PDB entry 6EU1 | electron microscopy, 3.40 A resolution | chains D and G of the 19 polymer chains in the assembly

Chain D:
Name: DNA-directed RNA polymerase III subunit RPC9
Organism: Saccharomyces cerevisiae (strain ATCC 204508 / S288c)
UniProtKB: P47076 (RPC9_YEAST); residue numbers follow UniProt; this construct covers 1-161
Amino-acid sequence (161 residues; row label = number of the first residue in the row):
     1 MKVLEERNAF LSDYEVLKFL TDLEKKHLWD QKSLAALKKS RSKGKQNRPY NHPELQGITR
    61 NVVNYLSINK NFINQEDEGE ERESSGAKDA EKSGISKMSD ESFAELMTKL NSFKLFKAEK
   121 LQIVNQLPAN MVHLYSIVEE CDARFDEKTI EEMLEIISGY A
Disordered / not traced: 73-94, 161

Chain G:
Name: DNA-directed RNA polymerase III subunit RPC8
Organism: Saccharomyces cerevisiae (strain ATCC 204508 / S288c)
UniProtKB: P35718 (RPC8_YEAST); numbering as in UniProt (aligned over 1-212)
Amino-acid sequence (212 residues; each row starts with the number of its first residue):
     1 MFILSKIADL VRIPPDQFHR DTISAITHQL NNKFANKIIP NVGLCITIYD LLTVEEGQLK
    61 PGDGSSYINV TFRAVVFKPF LGEIVTGWIS KCTAEGIKVS LLGIFDDIFI PQNMLFEGCY
   121 YTPEESAWIW PMDEETKLYF DVNEKIRFRI EREVFVDVKP KSPKERELEE RAQLENEIEG
   181 KNEETPQNEK PPAYALLGSC QTDGMGLVSW WE
Disordered / not traced: 1
Curated features (UniProtKB/Swiss-Prot):
  - modified residue: S162 (Phosphoserine)

Interface between chain D and chain G:
Contacting residue pairs (63; chain D residue first):
  M1(D) - I7(G)  hydrophobic
  M1(D) - A8(G)
  M1(D) - D9(G)
  K2(D) - I7(G)
  K2(D) - A8(G)
  V3(D) - I7(G)  hydrophobic
  L4(D) - K6(G)
  L4(D) - T71(G)
  E5(D) - S5(G)  hydrogen bond (backbone-side chain)
  E5(D) - K6(G)  hydrogen bond (backbone-backbone)
  E6(D) - I3(G)
  E6(D) - S5(G)
  R7(D) - L4(G)
  N8(D) - L4(G)  hydrogen bond (backbone-backbone)
  N8(D) - R73(G)
  A9(D) - L4(G)
  F10(D) - F2(G)
  F10(D) - I3(G)  hydrophobic
  L11(D) - F2(G)  hydrogen bond (backbone-backbone)
  L11(D) - I3(G)
  D13(D) - F2(G)
  F19(D) - T47(G)
  F19(D) - I48(G)
  F19(D) - Y49(G)
  L23(D) - T47(G)
  K26(D) - N31(G)
  Y50(D) - H28(G)
  H52(D) - H28(G)  hydrogen bond
  H52(D) - N31(G)
  H52(D) - N32(G)  hydrogen bond
  E54(D) - A35(G)
  E54(D) - N36(G)  hydrogen bond (backbone-side chain)
  E54(D) - K37(G)  salt bridge
  L55(D) - N31(G)
  L55(D) - A35(G)  hydrophobic
  L55(D) - I46(G)
  I58(D) - N36(G)
  I58(D) - I46(G)  hydrophobic
  N61(D) - L102(G)  hydrogen bond (side chain-backbone)
  N61(D) - G103(G)
  N61(D) - I104(G)
  V62(D) - I104(G)  hydrophobic
  N64(D) - L102(G)
  Y65(D) - V85(G)
  Y65(D) - T86(G)  hydrogen bond (side chain-backbone)
  Y65(D) - L101(G)  hydrophobic
  Y65(D) - L102(G)
  I68(D) - T86(G)
  I68(D) - K145(G)
  A118(D) - F80(G)  hydrophobic
  Q122(D) - G82(G)  hydrogen bond (side chain-backbone)
  Q122(D) - E83(G)
  Q122(D) - I84(G)
  N125(D) - E83(G)
  Q126(D) - I84(G)
  N130(D) - G206(G)
  V132(D) - L207(G)
  V132(D) - V208(G)  hydrophobic
  H133(D) - R147(G)  hydrogen bond
  S136(D) - I84(G)
  S136(D) - R149(G)
  S136(D) - S209(G)
  E139(D) - R149(G)  salt bridge
Interface residues without a listed pair, chain D (37 interface residues in all): S12, V16, I137
Interface residues without a listed pair, chain G (40 interface residues in all): R20, V75, E212

Overview:
The interface between chain D and chain G involves 37 residues on one side and 40 on the other; the contacts
include 11 hydrogen bonds and 2 salt bridges. Among the polar pairs are E54(D)-K37(G), E139(D)-R149(G) and
E5(D)-S5(G).
Chain D is DNA-directed RNA polymerase III subunit RPC9 and chain G is DNA-directed RNA polymerase III subunit
RPC8, both from Saccharomyces cerevisiae (strain ATCC 204508 / S288c); the structure, RNA Polymerase III -
open DNA complex (OC-POL3), was determined by electron microscopy (same publication as 6EU0, 6EU2 and 6EU3).
